Entry 9LBZ (electron microscopy, 4.00 A resolution); this record covers chains S and X of the 52 polymer chains in the assembly.

# Chain S (and X)
Protein: Major capsid protein
Organism: Escherichia phage N4
Notes: chain X of this document is another copy of the same molecule, construct and numbering; everything in this record applies to it too
Reference sequence: Q859Q5 (CAPSD_BPN4); numbering as in UniProt (aligned over 1-401)
Chain sequence (401 residues; each row starts with the number of its first residue):
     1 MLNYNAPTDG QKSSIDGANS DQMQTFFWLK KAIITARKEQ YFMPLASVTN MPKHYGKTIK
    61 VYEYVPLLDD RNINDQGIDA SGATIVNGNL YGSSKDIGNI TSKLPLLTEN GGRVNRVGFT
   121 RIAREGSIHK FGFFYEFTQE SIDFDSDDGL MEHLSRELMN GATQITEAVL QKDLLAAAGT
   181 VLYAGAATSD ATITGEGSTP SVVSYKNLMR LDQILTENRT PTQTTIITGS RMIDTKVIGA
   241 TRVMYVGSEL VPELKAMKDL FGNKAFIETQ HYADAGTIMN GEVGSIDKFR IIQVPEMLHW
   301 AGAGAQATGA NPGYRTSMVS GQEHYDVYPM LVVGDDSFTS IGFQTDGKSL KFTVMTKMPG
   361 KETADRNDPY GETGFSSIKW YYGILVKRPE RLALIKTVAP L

# Chain S / chain X interface
Residue-residue contacts (99; chain S residue first):
  Asn50(S) - Phe27(X)
  Pro52(S) - Phe27(X)
  His54(S) - Gln24(X)
  Tyr55(S) - Gln24(X)
  Tyr55(S) - Thr25(X)
  Tyr55(S) - Phe26(X)  hydrogen bond (backbone-backbone)
  Gly56(S) - Tyr4(X)
  Lys57(S) - Tyr4(X)
  Lys57(S) - Asn5(X)
  Thr58(S) - Thr25(X)
  Thr58(S) - Phe26(X)
  Thr58(S) - Phe27(X)  hydrogen bond (backbone-backbone)
  Ile59(S) - Phe27(X)
  Ile59(S) - Leu29(X)  hydrophobic
  Lys60(S) - Phe26(X)
  Lys60(S) - Phe27(X)  hydrogen bond (backbone-backbone)
  Lys60(S) - Trp28(X)
  Lys60(S) - Leu29(X)
  Val61(S) - Leu29(X)  hydrophobic
  Tyr62(S) - Trp28(X)  hydrophobic
  Tyr62(S) - Ala32(X)
  Tyr62(S) - Ile33(X)  hydrogen bond (backbone-backbone)
  Tyr62(S) - Ser146(X)  hydrogen bond
  Tyr62(S) - Asp147(X)
  Glu63(S) - Ile33(X)
  Tyr64(S) - Ala32(X)  hydrophobic
  Tyr64(S) - Ile33(X)  hydrogen bond (backbone-backbone)
  Tyr64(S) - Asp147(X)  hydrogen bond
  Tyr64(S) - Leu150(X)  hydrophobic
  Tyr64(S) - His153(X)
  Pro66(S) - Thr35(X)
  Pro66(S) - Glu157(X)
  Leu67(S) - Glu157(X)
  Leu68(S) - Gln164(X)
  Tyr91(S) - Ala168(X)
  Lys95(S) - Leu298(X)
  Lys95(S) - His299(X)  hydrogen bond (backbone-backbone)
  Asp96(S) - His299(X)  salt bridge
  Asp96(S) - Ala301(X)
  Ile97(S) - Leu175(X)  hydrophobic
  Ile97(S) - Leu298(X)  hydrophobic
  Ile97(S) - His299(X)
  Ile97(S) - Trp300(X)
  Ile100(S) - Leu298(X)  hydrophobic
  Thr101(S) - Lys172(X)  hydrogen bond
  Leu104(S) - Val169(X)  hydrophobic
  Pro105(S) - Phe131(X)
  Pro105(S) - Gly132(X)
  Pro105(S) - Ile165(X)  hydrophobic
  Leu106(S) - Lys130(X)
  Leu106(S) - Phe131(X)  hydrophobic
  Leu107(S) - Lys130(X)  hydrogen bond (backbone-backbone)
  Leu107(S) - Phe131(X)
  Leu107(S) - Gly132(X)
  Glu109(S) - Lys130(X)  salt bridge
  Glu109(S) - Tyr381(X)
  Arg113(S) - Glu136(X)  salt bridge
  Asn115(S) - Gly132(X)  hydrogen bond (side chain-backbone)
  Asn115(S) - Phe133(X)
  Asn115(S) - Phe134(X)  hydrogen bond (backbone-backbone)
  Arg116(S) - Phe134(X)
  Arg116(S) - Glu136(X)  salt bridge
  Val117(S) - Phe134(X)  hydrogen bond (backbone-backbone)
  Val117(S) - Tyr135(X)
  Phe119(S) - Leu154(X)  hydrophobic
  Phe119(S) - Glu157(X)
  Arg121(S) - Asp145(X)  salt bridge
  Arg121(S) - Asp147(X)
  Met209(S) - Pro252(X)  hydrophobic
  Arg210(S) - Leu401(X)
  Gln213(S) - Ser248(X)  hydrogen bond (side chain-backbone)
  Arg219(S) - Ala36(X)  hydrogen bond (side chain-backbone)
  Arg219(S) - Arg37(X)  hydrogen bond (side chain-backbone)
  Arg219(S) - Lys38(X)
  Ile226(S) - Gln270(X)
  Ile226(S) - Ala273(X)  hydrophobic
  Thr228(S) - Ala273(X)
  Thr228(S) - Asp274(X)
  Gly229(S) - Met232(X)
  Ser230(S) - Met232(X)
  Ser230(S) - Ile233(X)  hydrogen bond (backbone-backbone)
  Arg231(S) - Arg231(X)
  Arg231(S) - Ile233(X)
  Met232(S) - Ile233(X)
  Thr235(S) - Ile233(X)
  Thr235(S) - Asp234(X)
  Lys236(S) - Asp234(X)
  Val237(S) - Asp234(X)
  Val237(S) - Gln270(X)
  Val237(S) - His271(X)
  Gly239(S) - Gln270(X)
  Phe261(S) - Lys255(X)
  Phe261(S) - Ala256(X)
  Phe261(S) - Met257(X)
  Phe261(S) - Lys258(X)
  Phe261(S) - Lys264(X)
  Lys387(S) - Ile33(X)
  Arg388(S) - Ile33(X)
  Arg388(S) - Ile34(X)  hydrogen bond (side chain-backbone)
Other interface residues (no listed pair), chain S (59 interface residues in all): Thr49, Val65, Leu90, Thr108, Val114, Ile233, Asp234, Ile238, Leu260
Other interface residues (no listed pair), chain X (63 interface residues in all): Lys57, Leu158, Gly161, Glu249, Asn263, Met297, Arg315

# Overview
The interface between chain S and chain X involves 59 residues on one side and 63 on the other, with 18
hydrogen bonds and 5 salt bridges. Polar contacts include Asp96(S)-His299(X), Glu109(S)-Lys130(X) and
Arg113(S)-Glu136(X).
Both chains are Major capsid protein (Escherichia phage N4). Entry 9LBZ (unique-vertex of mature phage N4) was
determined by electron microscopy, deposited together with 9LC0, 9LC1 and 9LD7.
